Entry 5JEF (X-ray diffraction, 2.42 A resolution); this record covers chains A and B.

== Chain A (and B) ==
Name: Nitrate/nitrite sensor protein NarQ
From: Escherichia coli (strain K12)
Notes: EC 2.7.13.3; chain B of this document is another copy of the same molecule, construct and numbering; everything in this record applies to it too
UniProt: P27896 (NARQ_ECOLI); residue numbers follow UniProt; this construct covers 1-230
Chain sequence (236 residues; each row starts with the number of its first residue):
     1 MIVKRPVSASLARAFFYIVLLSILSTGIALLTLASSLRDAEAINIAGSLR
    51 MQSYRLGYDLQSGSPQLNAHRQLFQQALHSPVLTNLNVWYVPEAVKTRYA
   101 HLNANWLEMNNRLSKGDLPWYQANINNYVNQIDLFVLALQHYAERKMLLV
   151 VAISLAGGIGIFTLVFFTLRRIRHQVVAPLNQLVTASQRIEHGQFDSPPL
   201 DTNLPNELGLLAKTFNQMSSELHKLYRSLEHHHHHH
Not modelled in the structure: 1-2, 194, 196-198, 226-236 (chain B: 1-2, 196-197, 227-236)
Sequence notes: expression tag (231-236)
Ligand contacts: eicosane (LFA): Phe15, Phe16, Val19, Leu20
From the paper describing this entry:
  - binding site for nitrate ion: Arg50
  - self-association interface (contacts with another copy of this molecule); pairs are residue here / residue on that copy: Leu225-Leu225 (hydrophobic contact)
  - conformationally variable residues (domain motion): Pro179 to His192, Asn206 to Leu225
  - mutagenesis - E41P: increased signaling (citing earlier work)
  - mutagenesis - E41H, E41L, E41R: unchanged signaling (citing earlier work)

== Interface between chain A and chain B ==
Contacting residue pairs - 109 pairs, chain A then chain B:
  Ser8(A) with Val177(B)
  Phe15(A) with Ala14(B), hydrophobic; Phe15(B), hydrophobic; Leu169(B), hydrophobic
  Ile18(A) with Phe15(B), hydrophobic
  Val19(A) with Ile18(B), hydrophobic
  Ser22(A) with Ile18(B); Phe162(B)
  Ile23(A) with Phe162(B), hydrophobic
  Thr26(A) with Ser25(B); Phe162(B)
  Leu30(A) with Ser154(B); Leu155(B), hydrophobic
  Leu33(A) with Met147(B), hydrophobic; Val150(B), hydrophobic
  Leu37(A) with Glu144(B); Met147(B), hydrophobic; Leu148(B)
  Ala40(A) with Ile43(B), hydrophobic; Gln140(B)
  Glu41(A) with Gln140(B); Glu144(B)
  Ile43(A) with Ala40(B), hydrophobic; Ile43(B), hydrophobic; Asn44(B)
  Asn44(A) with Ile43(B); Arg50(B), hydrogen bond; Val136(B); Gln140(B), hydrogen bond
  Gly47(A) with Arg50(B)
  Ser48(A) with Arg50(B)
  Arg50(A) with Asn44(B), hydrogen bond (side chain-backbone); Gly47(B); Ser48(B); Met51(B)
  Met51(A) with Arg50(B); Met51(B), hydrophobic; Tyr54(B), hydrophobic
  Tyr54(A) with Met51(B), hydrophobic; Tyr54(B), hydrophobic; Arg55(B); Tyr58(B), hydrophobic
  Arg55(A) with Tyr54(B)
  Tyr58(A) with Tyr54(B), hydrophobic; Gln61(B); Tyr121(B), hydrophobic; Gln122(B); Ile125(B)
  Gln61(A) with Tyr58(B); Gln61(B); Ser62(B)
  Ser62(A) with Gln61(B)
  Tyr121(A) with Tyr58(B), hydrophobic
  Gln122(A) with Tyr58(B)
  Val136(A) with Asn44(B)
  Gln140(A) with Ala40(B); Glu41(B); Asn44(B), hydrogen bond
  Ala143(A) with Ala40(B), hydrophobic
  Glu144(A) with Leu37(B)
  Met147(A) with Leu33(B); Ser36(B); Leu37(B), hydrophobic; Met147(B), hydrophobic
  Leu148(A) with Leu33(B), hydrophobic
  Val150(A) with Ala29(B), hydrophobic
  Val151(A) with Ala29(B); Leu30(B), hydrophobic
  Ser154(A) with Ser25(B); Thr26(B)
  Leu155(A) with Thr26(B)
  Gly158(A) with Ser22(B)
  Ile161(A) with Ser22(B)
  Phe162(A) with Val19(B), hydrophobic
  Val165(A) with Phe15(B), hydrophobic
  Thr168(A) with Phe15(B)
  Leu169(A) with Phe15(B), hydrophobic
  Ile172(A) with Leu11(B), hydrophobic; Phe15(B), hydrophobic
  Val177(A) with Ser8(B)
  Leu180(A) with Val7(B), hydrophobic; Leu211(B), hydrophobic
  Leu183(A) with Leu211(B)
  Val184(A) with Glu207(B); Leu210(B), hydrophobic; Leu211(B)
  Ser187(A) with Leu210(B); Leu211(B); Thr214(B), hydrogen bond
  Gln188(A) with Leu210(B)
  Glu207(A) with Val184(B)
  Leu210(A) with Ser187(B)
  Leu211(A) with Leu180(B), hydrophobic; Leu183(B), hydrophobic; Ser187(B)
  Thr214(A) with Ser187(B), hydrogen bond; Phe215(B)
  Phe215(A) with Thr214(B); Met218(B), hydrophobic
  Gln217(A) with Ile190(B)
  Met218(A) with Ile190(B), hydrophobic; Phe215(B), hydrophobic; Ser219(B); Leu222(B), hydrophobic
  Glu221(A) with Leu222(B)
  Leu222(A) with Met218(B), hydrophobic; Glu221(B); Leu222(B), hydrophobic
  Leu225(A) with Leu225(B), hydrophobic
Other interface residues (no listed pair), chain A (67 interface residues in all): Leu11, Ala34, Gly57, Ile125, Val129, Leu137, Val176, Ile190, Ser219
Other interface residues (no listed pair), chain B (68 interface residues in all): Leu21, Ile23, Thr32, Gly57, Val129, Leu137, Ala143, Val151, Asn181, Glu191, Phe195

== Summary ==
67 residues of chain A and 68 residues of chain B are in contact, with 6 hydrogen bonds. Among the polar pairs
are Asn44(A)-Arg50(B), Asn44(A)-Gln140(B) and Ser187(A)-Thr214(B). Bound to chain A: eicosane. From the paper:
a binding site for nitrate ion at Arg50(A); E41P of chain A increases signaling; 4 substitutions were tested
in all.
Chain A and chain B are both Nitrate/nitrite sensor protein NarQ (Escherichia coli (strain K12)); the
structure, Fragment of nitrate/nitrite sensor histidine kinase NarQ (WT) in asymmetric holo state, was
determined by X-ray diffraction, deposited together with 5JEQ.
